PDB entry 4E45 | X-ray diffraction, 2.00 A resolution | chains D and E of the 5 polymer chains in the assembly

# Chain D
Name: Centromere protein X
Source organism: Homo sapiens
Reference sequence: A8MT69 (CENPX_HUMAN); residues 1-81 here = UniProt positions 1-81
Amino-acid sequence (83 residues; numbered -1 to 81; the number before each row is that of its first residue; numbers below 1 keep their minus sign (Gly-1 is residue -1)):
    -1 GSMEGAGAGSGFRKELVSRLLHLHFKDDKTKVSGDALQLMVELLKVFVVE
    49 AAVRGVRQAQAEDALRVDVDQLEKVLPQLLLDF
Not modelled in the structure: -1 to 7
Construct notes: expression tag (-1 to 0)
Bound ions: Zn2+: Gln76, Asp80 (shared with His751(E), Cys755(E) of chain E)
UniProt features mapped onto this chain:
  - modified residue: Met1 (N-acetylmethionine)

# Chain E
Name: Fanconi anemia group M protein
Source organism: Homo sapiens
Notes: EC 3.6.4.13
Reference sequence: Q8IYD8 (FANCM_HUMAN); numbering as in UniProt (aligned over 667-800)
Amino-acid sequence (137 residues; numbered 664 to 800; the number before each row is that of its first residue):
   664 GAMDPMRQSSLKKDWFLSEEEFKLWNRLYRLRDSDEIKEITLPQVQFSSL
   714 QNEENKPAQESTTGIHQLSLSEWRLWQDHPLPTHQVDHSDRCRHFIGLMQ
   764 MIEGMRHEEGECSYELEVESYLQMEDVTSTFIAPRNE
Not modelled in the structure: 664-675, 714-724, 792-800
Construct notes: expression tag (664-666); conflict Pro668 (Gly in Q8IYD8)
Bound ions: Zn2+: His751, Cys755 (shared with Gln76(D), Asp80(D) of chain D)

# Interface between chain D and chain E
Residue-residue contacts (51; chain D residue first):
  Arg11(D) - Asp677(E)  hydrogen bond (side chain-backbone)
  Arg11(D) - Phe679(E)  hydrogen bond (side chain-backbone)
  Arg11(D) - Glu684(E)  salt bridge
  Glu13(D) - Lys676(E)
  Glu13(D) - Trp678(E)
  Leu14(D) - Trp678(E)
  Arg17(D) - Trp678(E)
  Val44(D) - Val749(E)  hydrophobic
  Val47(D) - His747(E)
  Glu48(D) - Thr746(E)
  Glu48(D) - His747(E)  hydrogen bond (side chain-backbone)
  Glu48(D) - Gln748(E)  hydrogen bond (side chain-backbone)
  Glu48(D) - Val749(E)  hydrogen bond (side chain-backbone)
  Val51(D) - His747(E)
  Arg52(D) - Pro745(E)
  Arg52(D) - Thr746(E)
  Arg52(D) - Val749(E)  hydrogen bond (side chain-backbone)
  Arg52(D) - His751(E)
  Val67(D) - His729(E)
  Val67(D) - Leu731(E)  hydrophobic
  Asp68(D) - Trp736(E)
  Glu71(D) - His729(E)  salt bridge
  Glu71(D) - Gln730(E)
  Glu71(D) - Leu731(E)
  Glu71(D) - Ser732(E)  hydrogen bond (side chain-backbone)
  Glu71(D) - Trp736(E)  hydrogen bond
  Lys72(D) - Trp736(E)
  Lys72(D) - Trp739(E)
  Lys72(D) - Gln740(E)  hydrogen bond (backbone-side chain)
  Lys72(D) - Leu744(E)
  Val73(D) - Leu744(E)  hydrophobic
  Leu74(D) - Leu733(E)  hydrophobic
  Pro75(D) - Leu733(E)
  Gln76(D) - Gln740(E)  hydrogen bond
  Gln76(D) - His742(E)  hydrogen bond (side chain-backbone)
  Gln76(D) - Pro743(E)
  Gln76(D) - Leu744(E)  hydrogen bond (side chain-backbone)
  Gln76(D) - His751(E)  hydrogen bond
  Gln76(D) - Cys755(E)
  Gln76(D) - Ile759(E)
  Leu78(D) - Arg754(E)  hydrogen bond (backbone-side chain)
  Leu79(D) - Ser752(E)  hydrogen bond (backbone-side chain)
  Leu79(D) - Arg754(E)  hydrogen bond (backbone-side chain)
  Leu79(D) - Cys755(E)  hydrophobic
  Leu79(D) - Phe758(E)  hydrophobic
  Asp80(D) - Asp750(E)
  Asp80(D) - His751(E)  salt bridge
  Asp80(D) - Ser752(E)  hydrogen bond (side chain-backbone)
  Asp80(D) - Cys755(E)  hydrogen bond
  Phe81(D) - Val749(E)  hydrophobic
  Phe81(D) - Arg754(E)  hydrogen bond (backbone-side chain)
Other interface residues (no listed pair), chain D (23 interface residues in all): Arg55, Gln56
Other interface residues (no listed pair), chain E (29 interface residues in all): Leu680

# In short
23 residues of chain D and 29 residues of chain E are in contact; the contacts include 19 hydrogen bonds and 3
salt bridges. Polar pairs include Arg11(D)-Glu684(E), Glu71(D)-His729(E) and Asp80(D)-His751(E). The Zn2+ site
is built by Gln76(D), Asp80(D), His751(E) and Cys755(E).
Chain D is Centromere protein X and chain E is Fanconi anemia group M protein, both from Homo sapiens; the
structure, Crystal structure of the hMHF1/hMHF2 Histone-Fold Tetramer in Complex with Fanconi Anemia
Associated Helicase hFANCM, was determined by X-ray diffraction.
